PDB entry 6OZQ | X-ray diffraction, 2.15 A resolution | chains A and D of the 4 polymer chains in the assembly

# Chain A
Protein: Endonuclease V
Source organism: Mus musculus
Notes: EC 3.1.26.-
UniProtKB: Q8C9A2 (ENDOV_MOUSE); residue numbers follow UniProt; this construct covers 1-253
Amino-acid sequence (253 residues; row label = number of the first residue in the row):
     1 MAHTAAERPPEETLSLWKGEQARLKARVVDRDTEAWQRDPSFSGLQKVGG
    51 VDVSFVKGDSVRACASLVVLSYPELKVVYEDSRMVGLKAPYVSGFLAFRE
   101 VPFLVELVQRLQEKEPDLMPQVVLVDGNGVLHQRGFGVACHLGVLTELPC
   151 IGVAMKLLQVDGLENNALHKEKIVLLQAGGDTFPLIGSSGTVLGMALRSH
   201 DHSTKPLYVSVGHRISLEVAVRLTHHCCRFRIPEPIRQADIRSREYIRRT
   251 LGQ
Not modelled in the structure: 1-6, 57-59, 253
Sequence notes: engineered mutation Met-155 (Lys in Q8C9A2)
Curated features (UniProtKB/Swiss-Prot):
  - binding site (Mg(2+)): Asp-52, Asp-126
  - site: Tyr-91 (Interaction with target DNA)
  - mutagenesis: Ser-93 (S93P: No effect on activity), Gln-133 (Q133P: No effect on activity)
Metal / ion sites: Mn2+: Asp-52, Asp-126, Asp-240 (shared with 1 residue of chain C)
Reported in the primary citation:
  - mutagenesis - K155M: decreased binding to Mn2+
  - catalytic residues: Asp-240 (proposed by the authors, not directly observed)
  - mutagenesis - R244A (10-fold): decreased catalytic activity

# Chain D
Molecule: 23-nt DNA/RNA hybrid strand
Sequence (23 nucleotides; row label = number of the first residue in the row):
     1 CGGUAACCCIAUAUGCAUGCAUU
Not modelled in the structure: 1-8
Metal / ion sites: Mn2+ site 1: U12 (shared with 3 residues of chain B); Mn2+ site 2 near A13 (its only coordinating residue here); Mn2+ site 3 near U18 (its only coordinating residue here)

# Interface between chain A and chain D
Contacting residue pairs - 16 pairs, chain A then chain D:
  Lys-156(A) with U23(D), hydrogen bond to the base
  His-200(A) with U18(D), salt bridge to the phosphate
  His-202(A) with U18(D), sugar contact
  Ser-203(A) with U18(D), phosphate contact; G19(D), hydrogen bond to the phosphate
  Thr-204(A) with G19(D), hydrogen bond to the phosphate
  Lys-205(A) with G19(D), hydrogen bond to the phosphate; C20(D), phosphate contact
  Phe-230(A) with A17(D), phosphate contact; U18(D), phosphate contact
  Arg-231(A) with U18(D), hydrogen bond to the phosphate; G19(D), phosphate contact
  Arg-237(A) with C16(D), hydrogen bond to the phosphate; A17(D), salt bridge to the phosphate
  Ile-241(A) with C16(D), phosphate contact
  Arg-244(A) with C16(D), phosphate contact
Also at the interface, not in a pair above, chain D (7 interface residues in all): G15

# In short
11 residues of chain A face 7 of chain D across their interface, with 6 hydrogen bonds and 2 salt bridges.
Polar pairs include Lys-156(A)/U23(D), Ser-203(A)/G19(D) and Thr-204(A)/G19(D). UniProt lists Mg2+-binding
residues Asp-52(A) and Asp-126(A) and 2 mutagenesis sites on chain A. From the paper: the catalytic residue
Asp-240(A); K155M of chain A reduces binding to Mn2+.
Chain A is Endonuclease V (Mus musculus) and chain D is a 23-nt DNA/RNA hybrid strand; the structure, Crystal
structure of Mus musculus (Mm) Endonuclease V (K155M) in complex with a 23mer RNA oligo ..., was determined by
X-ray diffraction together with 6OZF, 6OZG, 6OZH, 6OZI, 6OZJ, 6OZK and 7 further entries from the same study.
